PDB entry 5OPT | electron microscopy, 4.00 A resolution | chains T and E of the 35 polymer chains in the assembly

== Chain T ==
Molecule: 40S ribosomal protein S26
Source organism: Trypanosoma cruzi (strain CL Brener)
UniProt: Q4CYE4 (Q4CYE4_TRYCC); numbering as in UniProt (aligned over 1-112)
Amino-acid sequence (112 residues; each row starts with the number of its first residue):
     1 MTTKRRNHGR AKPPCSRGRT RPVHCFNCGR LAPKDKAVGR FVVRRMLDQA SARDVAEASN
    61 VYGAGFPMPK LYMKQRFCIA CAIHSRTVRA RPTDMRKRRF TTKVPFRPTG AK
Not modelled in the structure: 105-112
Cystine bridges: Cys78-Cys81

== Chain E ==
Molecule: 18S rRNA
Source organism: Trypanosoma cruzi
Sequence (2319 nucleotides; each row starts with the number of its first residue; numbering starts at 0):
     0 UGAUCUGGUU GAUUCUGCCA GUAGUCAUAU GCUUGUUUCA AGGACUUAGC CAUGCAUGCC
    60 UCAGAAUCAC UGCAUUGCAG GAAUCUGCGC AUGGCUCAUU ACAUCAGACG UAAUCUGCCG
   120 CAAAAAUCUU GCGGUCUCCG CAACAUUGGA UAACUUGGCG AAACGCCAAG CUAAUACAUG
   180 AACCAACCGG AUGUUCUCUG UUCCGGCGGC AGGGCAACCU GCUGCCAUGG GACGUCCAGC
   240 GAAUGAAUGA AAGUAAAACC AAUGCCUUCA CCGGCAGUAA CACUCAGAAG UGUUGAUUCA
   300 AUUCAUUCCG UGCGAAAGCC GGGUUUUUUU AUCCGGCGUC UUUUGACGAA CAACUGCCCU
   360 AUCAGCCAGC GAUGGCCGUG UAGUGGACUG CCAUGGCGUU GACGGGAGCG GGGGAUUAGG
   420 GUUCGAUUCC GGAGAGGGAG CCUGAGAAAU AGCUACCACU UCUACGGAGG GCAGCAGGCG
   480 CGCAAAUUGC CCAAUGUCAA AAAAAAAAGA UGAGGCAGCG AAAAGAAAUA GAGCCGACAG
   540 UGCUUUUGCA UUGUCGUUUU CAAUGGGGGA UAUUUAAACC CAUCCAAAAU CGAGUAACAA
   600 UUGGAGGACA AGUCUGGUGC CAGCACCCGC GGUAAUUCCA GCUCCAAAAG CGUAUAUUAA
   660 UGCUGUUGCU GUUAAAGGGU UCGUAGUUGA AUUGAGGGCC UCUAAGGCGC AAUGGUUUAG
   720 UCCCAUCCAC UUCGGAUUGG UGACCCAUGC CCUUGUGGUC CGUGAACAGA CAUUCAGAAA
   780 CAAAAAACAC GGGAGUGGUA CCUUUCCUGA UUAUCGCAUG UCAUGCAUGC CAGAGGGCGC
   840 CCGUGAUUUU UUACUGUGAC UAAAAAAGUG UGACCAAAGC AGUCAUUCGA CUUGAAUUAG
   900 AAAGCAUGGG AUAACAAAGG AGCAGCCUCU GGGCCACCGU UUCGGCUUUU GUUGGUUUUA
   960 AAAGUCCAUU GGAGAUUAUG GGGCAGUGUG ACAAGCGGCU GGGUGGUUAU UCCACACACA
  1020 CACACACACG CUCCUUUUUU UUGGACGUGU UUUGUGUGUG UAUGUGGCAC UCGUCGCCUU
  1080 UGUGGGAAAU CCGUGUGGCA CUGUGUUUGA UGUUGUUGGC AGAGACUUCG GUCUUUUGCC
  1140 UUCGCAUAUU UCACACAUGU GUCAUGCCUU CCCUCAACUC ACGGCAUCCA GGAAUGAAGG
  1200 AGGGUAGUUC GGGGGAGAAC GUACUGGUGC GUCAGAGGUG AAAUUCUUAG ACCGCACCAA
  1260 GACGAACUAC AGCGAAGGCA UUCUUCAAGG AUACCUUCCU CAAUCAAGAA CCAAAGUGUG
  1320 GGGAUCGAAG AUGAUUAGAG ACCAUUGUAG UCCACACUGC AAACGAUGAC ACCCAUGAAU
  1380 UGGGGAGUUU UUGGUCGUAG GCGUGGUCGG GCUUGAUUAU UAUUUUUCAU CCCGUUCCUC
  1440 GUCUCGCCAA UGAAUAUUAA AUUUACGUGC AUAUUCUUUU UGGUCUUCGU UUUUUUACGG
  1500 CGAGGGCCUU UAACGGGAAU AUCCUCAGCA CGUUAUCUGA CUUCUUCACG CGAAAGCUUU
  1560 GAGGUUACAG UCUCAGGGGG GAGUACGUUC GCAAGAGUGA AACUUAAAGA AAUUGACGGA
  1620 AUGGCACCAC AAGACGUGGA GCGUGCGGUU UAAUUUGACU CAACACGGGG AACUUUACCA
  1680 GAUCCGGACA GGGUGAGGAU UGACAGAUUG AGUGUUCUUU CUCGAUCCCC UGAAUGGUGG
  1740 UGCAUGGCCG CUUUUGGUCG GUGGAGUGAU UUGUUUGGUU GAUUCCGUCA ACGGACGAGA
  1800 UCCAAGCUGC CCAGUAGGAU UCAGAAUUGC CCAUAGGAUA GCAAUCCCUU CCGCGGGUUU
  1860 UACCCAAGGG GGGGCGGUAU UCGCUUGUAU CCUUCUCUGC GGGAUUCCUU GUUUUGCGCA
  1920 AGGUGAGAUU UUGGGCAACA GCAGGUCUGU GAUGCUCCUC AAUGUUCUGG GCGACACGCG
  1980 CACUACAAUG UCAGUGAGAA CAAGAAAAAC GACUCUUGUC GGACCUACUU GAUCAAAAGA
  2040 GUGGGAAAAC CCCGGAAUCA CGUAGACCCA CUUGGGACCG AGUAUUGCAA UUAUUGGUCG
  2100 CGCAACGAGG AAUGUCUCGU AGGCGCAGCU CAUCAAACUG UGCCGAUUAC GUCCCUGCCA
  2160 UUUGUACACA CCGCCCGUCG UUGUUUCCGA UGAUGGUGCA AUACAGGUGA UCGGACAGUC
  2220 GAGUGCUUCA CUUGACCGAA AGUUCACCGA UAUUUCUUCA AUAGAGGAAG CAAAAGUCGU
  2280 AACAAGGUAG CUGUAGGUGA ACCUGCAGCU GGAUCAUUU
Not modelled in the structure: 0, 767, 1000-1071, 1090-1164, 1386-1522, 1834-1844
Sequence notes: conflict C143 (A144 in 320364483), C805 (U806 in 320364483); insertion (2316-2318)

== Chain T / chain E interface ==
Contacting residue pairs (125; chain T residue first):
  Met1(T) with U672(E), sugar contact; A1365(E), hydrogen bond to the base; A1609(E), phosphate contact; A1610(E), phosphate contact; G2310(E), hydrogen bond to the sugar
  Thr2(T) with A1554(E), sugar contact; A1610(E), hydrogen bond to the phosphate; G2310(E), phosphate contact
  Thr3(T) with A1365(E), phosphate contact
  Lys4(T) with G2163(E), phosphate contact; G2310(E), phosphate contact; G2311(E), phosphate contact; A2312(E), phosphate contact; U2313(E), salt bridge to the phosphate
  Arg5(T) with G2310(E), hydrogen bond to the phosphate; G2311(E), hydrogen bond to the sugar; U2313(E), salt bridge to the phosphate; C2314(E), salt bridge to the phosphate
  Arg6(T) with U1542(E), salt bridge to the phosphate; C1556(E), salt bridge to the phosphate; U1557(E), salt bridge to the phosphate; C2314(E), hydrogen bond to the base
  Asn7(T) with C1269(E), hydrogen bond to the base; C2314(E), hydrogen bond to the base
  His8(T) with G1364(E), sugar contact; A1365(E), salt bridge to the phosphate; U2309(E), phosphate contact; G2310(E), salt bridge to the phosphate; U2313(E), base contact
  Gly9(T) with U2313(E), hydrogen bond to the base; A2315(E), phosphate contact
  Arg10(T) with C2308(E), salt bridge to the phosphate; U2309(E), salt bridge to the phosphate; A2315(E), phosphate contact
  Ala11(T) with C1269(E), hydrogen bond to the sugar; A2315(E), phosphate contact
  Lys12(T) with G1364(E), salt bridge to the phosphate
  Pro13(T) with C1269(E), sugar contact; C1540(E), sugar contact
  Pro14(T) with G1364(E), sugar contact; C1540(E), phosphate contact; U1541(E), phosphate contact
  Cys15(T) with G1364(E), hydrogen bond to the base; C1540(E), sugar contact; U1541(E), phosphate contact
  Ser16(T) with C1272(E), hydrogen bond to the base; G1273(E), base contact; G1277(E), base contact; C1540(E), hydrogen bond to the sugar
  Arg17(T) with G1211(E), base contact; A1270(E), hydrogen bond to the base; G1271(E), base contact; G1276(E), phosphate contact; G1277(E), base contact; C1278(E), base contact
  Gly18(T) with G1277(E), phosphate contact
  Arg19(T) with G1277(E), sugar contact; C1278(E), salt bridge to the phosphate; A2306(E), phosphate contact; G2307(E), salt bridge to the phosphate
  Arg21(T) with G1211(E), base contact; G1263(E), salt bridge to the phosphate; A1264(E), salt bridge to the phosphate; A1279(E), base contact
  Pro22(T) with G2307(E), phosphate contact
  Arg30(T) with A2288(E), base contact
  Leu31(T) with A2306(E), phosphate contact
  Pro33(T) with C2308(E), phosphate contact
  Lys34(T) with A1265(E), salt bridge to the phosphate; U1267(E), base contact
  Lys36(T) with U2309(E), base contact; G2311(E), base contact; U2313(E), hydrogen bond to the base
  Gly39(T) with U2316(E), phosphate contact
  Arg40(T) with U2316(E), salt bridge to the phosphate; U2317(E), phosphate contact
  Phe41(T) with U2317(E), stacking on the base
  Lys74(T) with C1266(E), salt bridge to the phosphate; A1268(E), salt bridge to the phosphate; U2317(E), phosphate contact
  Arg76(T) with A1265(E), salt bridge to the phosphate; C1266(E), salt bridge to the phosphate; U1267(E), hydrogen bond to the sugar; A1268(E), salt bridge to the phosphate
  Ile79(T) with G2311(E), base contact; A2312(E), sugar contact; U2313(E), base contact
  Ala80(T) with G2311(E), base contact; A2312(E), base contact
  Ile83(T) with A2284(E), base contact; A2312(E), base contact; U2313(E), sugar contact
  His84(T) with A2284(E), hydrogen bond to the base
  Arg86(T) with A1620(E), phosphate contact; U1621(E), salt bridge to the phosphate
  Val88(T) with U2313(E), sugar contact; A2315(E), base contact
  Arg89(T) with A1620(E), sugar contact; U1621(E), salt bridge to the phosphate; A2315(E), hydrogen bond to the base
  Ala90(T) with U2313(E), phosphate contact
  Arg91(T) with U2162(E), sugar contact; C2314(E), salt bridge to the phosphate; A2315(E), hydrogen bond to the base
  Pro92(T) with U2161(E), phosphate contact; U2162(E), phosphate contact
  Thr93(T) with U2162(E), phosphate contact
  Arg96(T) with U2162(E), phosphate contact; G2163(E), salt bridge to the phosphate; C2314(E), base contact
  Lys97(T) with U1544(E), base contact; C2314(E), base contact
  Arg99(T) with C1269(E), salt bridge to the phosphate; A2315(E), sugar contact
  Phe100(T) with A2315(E), base contact
  Thr101(T) with A2315(E), hydrogen bond to the sugar; U2316(E), sugar contact
  Thr102(T) with C1269(E), phosphate contact; U2316(E), phosphate contact; U2317(E), sugar contact; U2318(E), hydrogen bond to the phosphate
  Lys103(T) with U2316(E), sugar contact; U2318(E), hydrogen bond to the phosphate
  Val104(T) with U2316(E), base contact; U2317(E), sugar contact
Other interface residues (no listed pair), chain T (52 interface residues in all): Val38, Arg98
Other interface residues (no listed pair), chain E (52 interface residues in all): C1262, G1555, A1611, G2289

== In short ==
Chain T and chain E each contribute 52 residues to their interface, with 22 hydrogen bonds, 27 salt bridges
and 1 aromatic stacking contact. Among the polar pairs are Met1(T)-A1365(E), Arg6(T)-C2314(E) and
Asn7(T)-C1269(E).
Here chain T is 40S ribosomal protein S26 (Trypanosoma cruzi (strain CL Brener)) and chain E is 18S rRNA
(Trypanosoma cruzi). Entry 5OPT (Structure of KSRP in context of Trypanosoma cruzi 40S) was determined by
electron microscopy together with 5OSG from the same study.
